PDB entry 8D6W | electron microscopy, 3.00 A resolution | chains Q and c of the 35 polymer chains in the assembly

Chain Q (and c):
Molecule: Proteasome subunit beta
From: Mycobacterium tuberculosis
Notes: EC 3.4.25.1; chain c of this document is another copy of the same molecule, construct and numbering; everything in this record applies to it too
UniProt: A0A045HFG5 (A0A045HFG5_MYCTX); residues 244-534 here correspond to UniProt positions 1-291 (UniProt number = residue number - 243)
Sequence (291 residues; row label = number of the first residue in the row):
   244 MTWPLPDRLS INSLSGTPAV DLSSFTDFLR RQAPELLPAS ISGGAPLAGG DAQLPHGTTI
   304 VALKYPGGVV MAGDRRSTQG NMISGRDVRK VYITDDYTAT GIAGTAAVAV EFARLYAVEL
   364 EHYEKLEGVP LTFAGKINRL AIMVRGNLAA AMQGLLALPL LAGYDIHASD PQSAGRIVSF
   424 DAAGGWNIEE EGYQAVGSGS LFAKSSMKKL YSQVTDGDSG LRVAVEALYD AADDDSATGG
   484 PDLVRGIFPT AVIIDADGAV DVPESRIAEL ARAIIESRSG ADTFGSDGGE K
Unresolved in the structure: 244-300, 523-534

How chain Q and chain c interact:
Pairs across the interface (20):
  F445(Q) - L444(c)  hydrophobic
  F445(Q) - S448(c)
  S448(Q) - F445(c)
  S448(Q) - S448(c)
  S449(Q) - K452(c)
  K451(Q) - D473(c)  salt bridge
  K451(Q) - D476(c)  salt bridge
  K451(Q) - D477(c)  salt bridge
  K452(Q) - S449(c)
  K452(Q) - K452(c)
  K452(Q) - L453(c)
  K452(Q) - D473(c)  salt bridge
  K452(Q) - R521(c)
  L453(Q) - K452(c)
  D473(Q) - K451(c)  salt bridge
  D473(Q) - K452(c)  salt bridge
  D476(Q) - K451(c)  salt bridge
  D477(Q) - K451(c)  salt bridge
  R521(Q) - K451(c)
  R521(Q) - K452(c)
Other interface residues (no listed pair), chain Q (11 interface residues in all): L444

In short:
The chain Q/chain c interface involves 11 residues from each chain; the contacts include 8 salt bridges. Among
the polar pairs are K451(Q)-D473(c), K451(Q)-D476(c) and K451(Q)-D477(c).
Both chains are Proteasome subunit beta (Mycobacterium tuberculosis). Entry 8D6W (Structure of the
Mycobacterium tuberculosis 20S proteasome bound to the C-terminal GQYL motif of the ADP-bound ...) was
determined by electron microscopy, deposited together with 8D6V, 8D6X and 8D6Y.
